PDB entry 5XSD | X-ray diffraction, 2.50 A resolution | chains B and L of the 3 polymer chains in the assembly

[Chain B]
Name: Periplasmic binding protein/LacI transcriptional regulator
Organism: Clostridium beijerinckii (strain ATCC 51743 / NCIMB 8052)
Reference sequence: A6LW07 (A6LW07_CLOB8); residues 1-302 here correspond to UniProt positions 25-326 (UniProt number = residue number + 24)
Sequence (306 residues; numbered -3 to 302; the number before each row is that of its first residue; numbers below 1 keep their minus sign (Met-3 is residue -3)):
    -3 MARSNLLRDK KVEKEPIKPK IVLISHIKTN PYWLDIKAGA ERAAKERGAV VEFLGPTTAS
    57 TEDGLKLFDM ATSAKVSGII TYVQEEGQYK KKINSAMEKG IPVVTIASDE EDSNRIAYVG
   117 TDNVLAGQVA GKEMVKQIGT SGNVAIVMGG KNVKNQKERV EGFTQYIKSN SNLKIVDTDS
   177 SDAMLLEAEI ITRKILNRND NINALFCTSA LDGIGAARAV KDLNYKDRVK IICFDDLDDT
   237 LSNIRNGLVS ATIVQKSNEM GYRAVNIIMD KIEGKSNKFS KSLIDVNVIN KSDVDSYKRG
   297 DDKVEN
Disordered / not traced: -3 to 11, 273-276, 292-302
Sequence notes: expression tag (-3 to 0); engineered mutation Ala103 (Asp127 in A6LW07)
Reported in the primary citation:
  - mutagenesis - Y28A, W29A, A70W/D103A, A70W, R155A, M180A/L181A/L182A/E183A/E185A/I186A: decreased growth
  - mutagenesis - W29A, R155A: decreased signaling in response to xylFGH
  - specificity-determining residues: Asn151 (proposed by the authors, not directly observed)
  - mutagenesis - W29A, R155A, D231A: decreased stability in response to trypsin or chymotrypsin

[Chain L]
Name: Signal transduction histidine kinase, LytS
Organism: Clostridium beijerinckii (strain ATCC 51743 / NCIMB 8052)
Reference sequence: A6LW08 (A6LW08_CLOB8); residues 1-134 here = UniProt positions 1-134
Sequence (147 residues; each row starts with the number of its first residue; numbers below 1 keep their minus sign (Met-12 is residue -12)):
   -12 MGSSHHHHHH QGSMLNNMLI TNEIKQHVDS SLDNFNQYIL NGTPSKKESY NNEVILAKQK
    48 IGNLKKNSDD VNQYILRDLD NTLDSYIESS KNTISAYENK EGYVFYYDDF VAAKNIASYC
   108 DAYASTLMQN FLEANSIAYK ELNRNSS
Disordered / not traced: -12 to 0, 122-134
Sequence notes: expression tag (-12 to 0)

[Chain B / chain L interface]
Contacting residue pairs (24):
  Pro12(B) with Gln60(L); Tyr61(L)
  Ile13(B) with Gln60(L); Tyr61(L), hydrophobic; Arg64(L)
  Lys14(B) with Tyr61(L), hydrogen bond (backbone-side chain); Arg64(L), hydrogen bond (backbone-side chain)
  Lys16(B) with Arg64(L); Asp65(L), salt bridge
  Val46(B) with Tyr61(L), hydrophobic
  Lys62(B) with Tyr106(L)
  Asp65(B) with Tyr106(L), hydrogen bond
  Met66(B) with Tyr106(L), hydrophobic; Tyr110(L)
  Ser69(B) with Asn68(L); Thr69(L); Ser72(L), hydrogen bond (backbone-side chain); Ile103(L); Tyr106(L)
  Ala70(B) with Asp65(L); Asn68(L), hydrogen bond (backbone-side chain); Thr69(L); Tyr110(L)
  Lys71(B) with Ser72(L)
Other interface residues (no listed pair), chain B (15 interface residues in all): Pro15, Glu48, Val72, Lys95
Other interface residues (no listed pair), chain L (12 interface residues in all): Asp71, Glu75
The authors on this interface:
  - hot spots on chain B (mutagenesis) - A70W: decreased binding to Signal transduction histidine kinase, LytS (chain L)
  - hot spots on chain B (mutagenesis) - A70W/D103A: abolished binding to Signal transduction histidine kinase, LytS (chain L)

[Overview]
15 residues of chain B and 12 residues of chain L are in contact, with 5 hydrogen bonds and 1 salt bridge.
Polar contacts include Lys16(B)-Asp65(L), Lys14(B)-Tyr61(L) and Lys14(B)-Arg64(L). The paper reports that
Y28A, W29A and A70W/D103A of chain B, among others, reduce growth; the specificity determinant Asn151(B); 7
substitutions were tested in all.
Chain B is Periplasmic binding protein/LacI transcriptional regulator and chain L is Signal transduction
histidine kinase, LytS, both from Clostridium beijerinckii (strain ATCC 51743 / NCIMB 8052); the structure,
XylFII-LytSN complex mutant - D103A, was determined by X-ray diffraction (same publication as 5XSJ and 5XSS).
